Entry 7TKQ (electron microscopy, 4.50 A resolution (low resolution: residue-level contacts below are approximate; hydrogen-bond / salt-bridge calls are withheld)); this record covers chains V and W of the 27 polymer chains in the assembly.

== Chain V ==
Molecule: ATP synthase subunit d
Organism: Saccharomyces cerevisiae
UniProt: P30902 (ATP7_YEAST); residues 1-173 here correspond to UniProt positions 2-174 (UniProt number = residue number + 1)
Sequence (173 residues; each row starts with the number of its first residue):
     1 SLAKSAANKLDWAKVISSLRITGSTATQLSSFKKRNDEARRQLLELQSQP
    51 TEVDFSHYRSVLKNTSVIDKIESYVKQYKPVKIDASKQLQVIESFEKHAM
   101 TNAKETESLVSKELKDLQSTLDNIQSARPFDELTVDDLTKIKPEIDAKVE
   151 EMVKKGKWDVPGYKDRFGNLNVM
Unresolved in the structure: 1-2
UniProt features mapped onto this chain:
  - modified residue: S1 (N-acetylserine)

== Chain W ==
Molecule: ATP synthase subunit f
Organism: Saccharomyces cerevisiae
UniProt: Q06405 (ATPK_YEAST); residues 1-95 here correspond to UniProt positions 7-101 (UniProt number = residue number + 6)
Sequence (95 residues; row label = number of the first residue in the row):
     1 VSTLIPPKVVSSKNIGSAPNAKRIANVVHFYKSLPQGPAPAIKANTRLAR
    51 YKAKYFDGDNASGKPLWHFALGIIAFGYSMEYYFHLRHHKGAEEH
Unresolved in the structure: 86-95

== Interface between chain V and chain W ==
Contacting residue pairs - 12 pairs, chain V then chain W:
  S30(V) - S2(W)
  N102(V) - K8(W)
  N123(V) - F30(W)
  S126(V) - P35(W)
  A127(V) - L34(W)
  A127(V) - P35(W)
  R128(V) - L34(W)
  R128(V) - P35(W)
  R128(V) - Q36(W)
  P129(V) - L34(W)
  P129(V) - Q36(W)
  P129(V) - G37(W)
Other interface residues (no listed pair), chain V (11 interface residues in all): G23, A103, T106, E132
Other interface residues (no listed pair), chain W (8 interface residues in all): P7

== Overview ==
Chain V and chain W form an interface of 11 and 8 residues respectively.
Here chain V is ATP synthase subunit d and chain W is ATP synthase subunit f, both from Saccharomyces
cerevisiae. Entry 7TKQ (Yeast ATP synthase State 3catalytic(c) with 10 mM ATP backbone model) was determined
by electron microscopy (same publication as 7TJS, 7TJT, 7TJU, 7TJV, 7TJW, 7TJX and 30 further entries).
